2VVC - chains A and L; structure by X-ray diffraction, 1.95 A resolution.

Chain A:
Molecule: Activated factor xa heavy chain
Organism: Homo sapiens
Notes: EC 3.4.21.6; fragment: peptidase s1 domain, residues 235-475
UniProt: P00742 (FA10_HUMAN); the construct lacks a stretch of the UniProt sequence and is renumbered around it, so the offset changes along the chain: 16-61 = UniProt 235-280; 62-124 = UniProt 282-344; 125-131 = UniProt 346-352; 132-145 = UniProt 355-368; 4 more segments
Sequence (241 residues; row label = number of the first residue in the row; note: 2 numbers in that range are skipped by the numbering (no residue carries them; nothing is unmodelled there); a row labelled like 131A-131B holds insertion residues (131A, then the next letters in order)):
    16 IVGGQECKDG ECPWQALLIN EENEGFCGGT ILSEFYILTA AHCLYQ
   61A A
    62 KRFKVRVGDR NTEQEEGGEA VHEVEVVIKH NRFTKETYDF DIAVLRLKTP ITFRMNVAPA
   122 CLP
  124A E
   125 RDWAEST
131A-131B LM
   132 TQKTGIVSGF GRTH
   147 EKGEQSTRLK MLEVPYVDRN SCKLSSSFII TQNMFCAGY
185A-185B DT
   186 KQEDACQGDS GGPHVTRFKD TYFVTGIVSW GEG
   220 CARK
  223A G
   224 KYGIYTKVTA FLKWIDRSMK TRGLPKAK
Unresolved in the structure: 244-251
Construct notes: engineered mutation Glu150 (Arg372 in P00742)
Swiss-Prot annotation at these positions:
  - active site (Charge relay system): His57, Asp102, Ser195
Disulfide bonds: Cys22-Cys27, Cys42-Cys58, Cys168-Cys182, Cys191-Cys220
Bound ions: Ca2+: Asp70, Asn72, Gln75, Glu80; Na+: Tyr185, Asp185A, Arg222, Lys224
Small-molecule neighbours: LZF (5-chloro-N-[(3S,4S)-1-(2-{[2-fluoro-4-(2-oxopyridin-1(2H)-yl)phenyl]amino}-2-oxoethyl)-4-methoxypyrrolidin-3-yl]thiophene-2-carboxamide): Lys96, Glu97, Thr98, Tyr99, Arg143, Glu147, Phe174, Ile175, Asp189, Ala190, Cys191, Gln192, Ser195, Val213, Ser214, Trp215, Gly216, Glu217, Gly218, Cys220, Gly226, Ile227, Tyr228

Chain L:
Molecule: Factor X light chain
Organism: Homo sapiens
Notes: EC 3.4.21.6; fragment: egf2, residues 126-180
UniProt: P00742 (FA10_HUMAN); residues 86-140 here correspond to UniProt positions 126-180 (UniProt number = residue number + 40)
Sequence (55 residues; numbered 86 to 140; the number before each row is that of its first residue):
    86 RKLCSLDNGD CDQFCHEEQN SVVCSCARGY TLADNGKACI PTGPYPCGKQ TLERR
Unresolved in the structure: 86, 139-140
Disulfide bonds: Cys89-Cys100, Cys96-Cys109, Cys111-Cys124

Chain A / chain L interface:
Disulfides between the chains: Cys122(A)-Cys132(L)
Pairs across the interface (39):
  Asp24(A) - Leu137(L)
  Gly25(A) - Gln135(L)
  Gly25(A) - Thr136(L)  hydrogen bond (backbone-backbone)
  Glu26(A) - Gln135(L)  hydrogen bond (backbone-side chain)
  Trp29(A) - Gly133(L)
  Trp29(A) - Lys134(L)
  Trp29(A) - Gln135(L)
  Ser48(A) - Arg113(L)
  Phe114(A) - Tyr130(L)  hydrophobic
  Arg115(A) - Tyr130(L)
  Arg115(A) - Thr136(L)
  Met116(A) - Tyr130(L)
  Met116(A) - Thr136(L)
  Asn117(A) - Thr136(L)  hydrogen bond (backbone-side chain)
  Pro120(A) - Tyr130(L)
  Pro120(A) - Cys132(L)
  Pro120(A) - Gly133(L)  hydrogen bond (backbone-backbone)
  Ala121(A) - Cys132(L)
  Ala121(A) - Gly133(L)
  Cys122(A) - Cys132(L)  disulfide
  Cys122(A) - Gly133(L)
  Leu123(A) - Phe99(L)
  Pro124(A) - Phe99(L)  hydrophobic
  Glu124A(A) - Phe99(L)
  Glu124A(A) - His101(L)  salt bridge
  Trp127(A) - Asn93(L)  hydrogen bond
  Trp127(A) - Gln98(L)  hydrogen bond (side chain-backbone)
  Trp127(A) - Phe99(L)  hydrophobic
  Trp127(A) - Cys100(L)
  Phe203(A) - Asn93(L)
  Phe203(A) - Asp97(L)
  Lys204(A) - Cys96(L)  hydrogen bond (side chain-backbone)
  Lys204(A) - Asp97(L)
  Asp205(A) - Lys134(L)  hydrogen bond (backbone-side chain)
  Thr206(A) - Gly133(L)
  Thr206(A) - Lys134(L)  hydrogen bond
  Tyr207(A) - Gly133(L)  hydrogen bond (backbone-backbone)
  Tyr207(A) - Gln135(L)  hydrogen bond
  Phe208(A) - Phe99(L)  hydrophobic
Also at the interface, not in a pair above, chain A (28 interface residues in all): Pro28, Val118, Ala119, Asp126, Thr131, Met242
Also at the interface, not in a pair above, chain L (19 interface residues in all): Asp95, Ala112, Tyr115, Pro131

Summary:
28 residues of chain A and 19 residues of chain L are in contact, with 1 disulfide bond, 11 hydrogen bonds and
1 salt bridge. Polar contacts include Glu124A(A)-His101(L), Glu26(A)-Gln135(L) and Asn117(A)-Thr136(L).
Ligands of chain A: compound LZF.
Chain A is Activated factor xa heavy chain and chain L is Factor X light chain, both from Homo sapiens; the
structure, Aminopyrrolidine Factor Xa inhibitor, was determined by X-ray diffraction together with 2VVV, 2VWL,
2VWM, 2VWN and 2VWO from the same study.
